PDB entry 4OGT | X-ray diffraction, 1.54 A resolution | chain A

[Chain A]
Molecule: E3 ubiquitin-protein ligase Mdm2
Organism: Homo sapiens
Notes: EC 6.3.2.-
UniProtKB: Q00987 (MDM2_HUMAN); residues 6-110 here = UniProt positions 6-110
Chain sequence (105 residues; numbered 6 to 110; the number before each row is that of its first residue):
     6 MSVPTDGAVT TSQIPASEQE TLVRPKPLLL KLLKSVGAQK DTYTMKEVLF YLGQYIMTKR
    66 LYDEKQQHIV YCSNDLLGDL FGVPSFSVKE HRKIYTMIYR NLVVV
Disordered / not traced: 6-11
UniProt features mapped onto this chain:
  - mutagenesis: G58 (G58A: No effect on its ability to induce apoptosis)
Residues lining bound ligands: 2U6 (6-{[(2R,5R,6R)-4-[(1S)-2-(tert-butylsulfonyl)-1-cyclopropylethyl]-6-(3-chlorophenyl)-5-(4-chlorophenyl)-2-methyl-3-oxomorpholin-2-yl]methyl}pyridine-3-carboxylic acid): V14, T15, T16, Q18, L54, L57, G58, I61, M62, Y67, H73, V75, F91, V93, K94, H96, I99, Y100

[In short]
Bound to chain A: compound 2U6. Curated annotation (UniProt) lists one mutagenesis site.
Chain A is E3 ubiquitin-protein ligase Mdm2 (Homo sapiens); the structure, Co-Crystal Structure of MDM2 with
Inhbitor Compound 46, was determined by X-ray diffraction (same publication as 4OCC, 4ODE, 4ODF, 4OGN and
4OGV).
